Entry 5EAJ (X-ray diffraction, 1.70 A resolution); this record covers chain B.

# Chain B
Protein: Dihydrofolate reductase
Organism: Escherichia coli
Notes: EC 1.5.1.3
Reference sequence: C3TR70 (C3TR70_ECOLX); residue numbers follow UniProt; this construct covers 1-159
Chain sequence (159 residues; numbered 1 to 159; the number before each row is that of its first residue):
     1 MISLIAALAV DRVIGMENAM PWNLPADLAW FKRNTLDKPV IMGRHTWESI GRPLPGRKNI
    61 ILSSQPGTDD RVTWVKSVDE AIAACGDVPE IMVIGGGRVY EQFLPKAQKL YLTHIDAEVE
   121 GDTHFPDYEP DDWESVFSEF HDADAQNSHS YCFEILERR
Sequence notes: conflict Asp-37 (Asn in C3TR70)
Metal / ion sites: Ca2+ near Ser-135 (its only coordinating residue here)
Ligand contacts: folic acid (FOL): Ile-5, Ala-6, Ala-7, Asp-27, Leu-28, Trp-30, Phe-31, Lys-32, Thr-46, Ile-50, Arg-52, Leu-54, Pro-55, Arg-57, Ile-94, Tyr-100, Thr-113
What the authors report for this chain:
  - binding site for folic acid: Phe-31, Tyr-100

# Summary
Chain B binds folic acid. From the paper: a binding site for folic acid at Phe-31 and Tyr-100.
Chain B is Dihydrofolate reductase (Escherichia coli); the structure, Crystal structure of DHFR in 0%
Isopropanol, was determined by X-ray diffraction together with 5UJX from the same study.
